PDB entry 4UTW | X-ray diffraction, 1.90 A resolution | chains A and D

Chain A:
Name: Putative N-acetylmannosamine-6-phosphate 2-epimerase
Organism: Clostridium perfringens STR. 13
Notes: EC 5.1.3.9
UniProtKB: Q0TUP9 (NANE_CLOP1); numbering as in UniProt (aligned over 1-220)
Amino-acid sequence (229 residues; numbered -8 to 220; the number before each row is that of its first residue; numbers below 1 keep their minus sign (Gly-8 is residue -8)):
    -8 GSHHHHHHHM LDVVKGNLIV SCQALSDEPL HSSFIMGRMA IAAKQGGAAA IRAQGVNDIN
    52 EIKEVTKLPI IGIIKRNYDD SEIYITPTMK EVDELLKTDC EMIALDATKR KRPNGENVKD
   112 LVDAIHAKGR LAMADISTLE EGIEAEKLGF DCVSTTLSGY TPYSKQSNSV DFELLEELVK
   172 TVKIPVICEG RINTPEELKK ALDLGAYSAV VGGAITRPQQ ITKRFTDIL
Sequence notes: expression tag (-8 to 0)
Residues lining bound ligands: N-acetyl-D-glucosamine-6-phosphate (RFW): Ser12, Gln14, Arg43, Ile64, Lys66, Tyr75, Ile76, Thr147, Leu148, Tyr151, Glu180, Gly181, Arg182, Val201, Val202, Gly203, Gly204, Arg208
From the paper describing this entry:
  - catalytic residues: Lys66
  - binding site for N-acetyl-D-glucosamine-6-phosphate: Arg43, Lys66, Tyr75, Tyr151, Glu180, Arg182, Gly203, Gly204
  - mutagenesis - E180A (60-fold): decreased catalytic activity
  - contacts within the chain: Arg43-Asp126
  - mutagenesis - K66A: abolished catalytic activity on ManNAc-6P

Chain D:
Name: Putative N-acetylmannosamine-6-phosphate 2-epimerase
Organism: Clostridium perfringens STR. 13
Notes: EC 5.1.3.9
UniProtKB: Q0TUP9 (NANE_CLOP1); numbering as in UniProt (aligned over 1-220)
Amino-acid sequence (229 residues; each row starts with the number of its first residue; numbers below 1 keep their minus sign (Gly-8 is residue -8)):
    -8 GSSHHHHHHM LDVVKGNLIV SCQALSDEPL HSSFIMGRMA IAAKQGGAAA IRAQGVNDIN
    52 EIKEVTKLPI IGIIKRNYDD SEIYITPTMK EVDELLKTDC EMIALDATKR KRPNGENVKD
   112 LVDAIHAKGR LAMADISTLE EGIEAEKLGF DCVSTTLSGY TPYSKQSNSV DFELLEELVK
   172 TVKIPVICEG RINTPEELKK ALDLGAYSAV VGGAITRPQQ ITKRFTDIL
Sequence notes: expression tag (-8 to 0)
Residues lining bound ligands: N-acetyl-D-glucosamine-6-phosphate (RFW): Ser12, Gln14, Arg43, Ile64, Lys66, Tyr75, Ile76, Thr147, Leu148, Tyr151, Glu180, Gly181, Arg182, Val201, Val202, Gly203, Gly204, Arg208

Chain A / chain D interface:
Residue-residue contacts - 72 pairs, chain A then chain D:
  Gly7(A) with Leu220(D)
  Asn8(A) with Leu220(D)
  Leu9(A) with Phe216(D), hydrophobic; Thr217(D); Leu220(D)
  Pro20(A) with Arg29(D), hydrogen bond (backbone-side chain); Ala33(D), hydrophobic
  Leu21(A) with Arg29(D); Met30(D), hydrophobic
  His22(A) with Arg29(D)
  Phe25(A) with Ile26(D), hydrophobic
  Ile26(A) with Arg29(D)
  Arg29(A) with Pro20(D), hydrogen bond (side chain-backbone); Leu21(D); His22(D), hydrogen bond (side chain-backbone); Ile26(D)
  Met30(A) with Pro209(D), hydrophobic
  Ala33(A) with Pro20(D), hydrophobic; Pro209(D), hydrophobic; Gln210(D)
  Ala34(A) with Thr213(D)
  Gln36(A) with Pro20(D); Gln210(D), hydrogen bond
  Gly37(A) with Gln210(D); Thr213(D); Lys214(D); Thr217(D), hydrogen bond (backbone-side chain)
  Gly38(A) with Thr217(D)
  Asn184(A) with Phe216(D)
  Thr185(A) with Phe216(D)
  Pro186(A) with Arg215(D); Phe216(D); Ile219(D)
  Glu187(A) with Ile219(D)
  Leu189(A) with Phe216(D), hydrophobic; Leu220(D), hydrophobic
  Lys190(A) with Ile219(D)
  Val202(A) with Phe216(D), hydrophobic
  Ala205(A) with Ile212(D)
  Ile206(A) with Pro209(D); Ile212(D), hydrophobic; Thr213(D); Phe216(D), hydrophobic
  Pro209(A) with Met30(D), hydrophobic; Ala33(D), hydrophobic; Ile206(D)
  Gln210(A) with Ala33(D); Gln36(D); Gly37(D)
  Ile212(A) with Ala205(D); Ile206(D), hydrophobic
  Thr213(A) with Ala34(D); Gly37(D); Ile206(D)
  Lys214(A) with Gln36(D), hydrogen bond (side chain-backbone); Gly37(D)
  Arg215(A) with Pro186(D)
  Phe216(A) with Leu9(D), hydrophobic; Asn184(D); Thr185(D); Pro186(D); Leu189(D), hydrophobic; Val202(D), hydrophobic; Ile206(D), hydrophobic
  Thr217(A) with Leu9(D); Gly37(D), hydrogen bond (side chain-backbone); Gly38(D)
  Ile219(A) with Pro186(D); Lys190(D)
  Leu220(A) with Gly7(D); Leu189(D), hydrophobic; Leu193(D), hydrophobic
Interface residues without a listed pair, chain A (39 interface residues in all): Val11, Ile32, Ala39, Ile183, Leu193
Interface residues without a listed pair, chain D (40 interface residues in all): Asn8, Val11, Ser23, Phe25, Ile32, Ala39, Ile183, Glu187

Overview:
39 residues of chain A and 40 residues of chain D are in contact; the contacts include 7 hydrogen bonds. Polar
pairs include Pro20(A)-Arg29(D), Arg29(A)-Pro20(D) and Arg29(A)-His22(D). Chain A binds
N-acetyl-D-glucosamine-6-phosphate. Ligands of chain D: N-acetyl-D-glucosamine-6-phosphate. From the paper:
the catalytic residue Lys66(A); E180A of chain A reduces catalytic activity.
Here chain A is Putative N-acetylmannosamine-6-phosphate 2-epimerase and chain D is Putative
N-acetylmannosamine-6-phosphate 2-epimerase, both from Clostridium perfringens STR. 13. Entry 4UTW (Structural
characterisation of NanE, ManNac6P C2 epimerase, from Clostridium perfingens) was determined by X-ray
diffraction, deposited together with 4UTT and 4UTU.
